Entry 4N41 (X-ray diffraction, 2.25 A resolution); this record covers chains A and C of the 3 polymer chains in the assembly.

Chain A:
Protein: Argonaute
Source organism: Thermus thermophilus
Reference sequence: Q746M7 (Q746M7_THET2); residues 1-685 here = UniProt positions 1-685
Chain sequence (685 residues; each row starts with the number of its first residue):
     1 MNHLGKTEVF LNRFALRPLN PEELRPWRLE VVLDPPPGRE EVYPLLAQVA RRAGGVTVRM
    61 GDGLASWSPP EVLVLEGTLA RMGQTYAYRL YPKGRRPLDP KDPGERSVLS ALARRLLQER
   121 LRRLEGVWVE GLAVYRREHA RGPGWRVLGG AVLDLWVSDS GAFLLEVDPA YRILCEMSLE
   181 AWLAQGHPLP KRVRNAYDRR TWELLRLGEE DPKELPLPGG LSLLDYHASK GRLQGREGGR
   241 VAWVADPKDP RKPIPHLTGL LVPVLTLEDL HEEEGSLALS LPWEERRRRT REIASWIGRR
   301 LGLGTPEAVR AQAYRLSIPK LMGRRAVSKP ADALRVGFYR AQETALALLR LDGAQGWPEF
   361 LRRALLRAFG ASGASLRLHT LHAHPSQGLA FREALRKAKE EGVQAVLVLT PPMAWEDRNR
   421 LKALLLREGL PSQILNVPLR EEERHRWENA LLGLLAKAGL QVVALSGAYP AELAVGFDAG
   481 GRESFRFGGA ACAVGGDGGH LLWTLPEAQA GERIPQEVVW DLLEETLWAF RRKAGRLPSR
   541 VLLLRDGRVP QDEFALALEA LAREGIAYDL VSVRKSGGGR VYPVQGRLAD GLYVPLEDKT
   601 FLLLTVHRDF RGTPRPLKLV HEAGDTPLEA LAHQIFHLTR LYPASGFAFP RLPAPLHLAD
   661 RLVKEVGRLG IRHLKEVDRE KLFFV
Disordered / not traced: 1-4, 36-43, 215-222, 231-233, 274-276, 497
Ion coordination: Mg2+: Val-685 (shared with DT1(C), DA3(C) of chain C)
Swiss-Prot annotation at these positions:
  - active site: Asp-478, Glu-512, Asp-546, Asp-660
  - binding site (Mn(2+)): Asp-478, Asp-546, Asp-660, Val-685
  - mutagenesis: Arg-172 (R172A: Reduced cleavage of target RNA; further decreased when associated with A-548), Tyr-197 (Y197A: No change in cleavage of target RNA; when associated with 226-AHASKGA-232), Tyr-226 to Arg-232 (No change in cleavage of target RNA), Arg-232 (R232A: No change in cleavage of target RNA), Arg-418 to Lys-422 (No cleavage of target RNA), Lys-422 (K422A: No cleavage of target RNA), Lys-457 (K457A: No cleavage of target RNA; when associated with 418-ANRLA-422), Asp-478 (D478A: No cleavage of target RNA. No cleavage of tDNA, no DNA associates with TtAgo in E.coli; when associated with A-546 ...), Glu-512 (E512A: No cleavage of tDNA), Asp-546 (D546A: No cleavage of target RNA. No cleavage of tDNA, no DNA associates with TtAgo in E.coli; when associated with A-478 ...), Arg-548 (R548A: Poor cleavage of target RNA), Asp-660 (D660A: Poor cleavage of target RNA. No cleavage of tDNA)
Reported in the primary citation:
  - conformationally variable residues (loop rearrangement): Glu-512

Chain C:
Molecule: 21-nt DNA strand
Sequence (21 nucleotides; row label = number of the first residue in the row; note: 5 numbers in that range are skipped by the numbering (no residue carries them; nothing is unmodelled there)):
     1 TGAGGTAGTA GGT
    19 TGTATAGT
Disordered / not traced: 19, 22-26
Ion coordination: Mg2+: DT1, DA3 (shared with Val-685(A) of chain A)

How chain A and chain C interact:
Pairs across the interface - 70 pairs, chain A then chain C:
  Ala-170(A) / DG8(C)  phosphate contact
  Tyr-171(A) / DG8(C)  hydrogen bond to the phosphate
  Tyr-171(A) / DT9(C)  phosphate contact
  Arg-172(A) / DT9(C)  salt bridge to the phosphate
  Arg-172(A) / DA10(C)  salt bridge to the phosphate
  Ile-173(A) / DG8(C)  phosphate contact
  Ile-173(A) / DT9(C)  hydrogen bond to the phosphate
  Arg-192(A) / DA10(C)  sugar contact
  Arg-194(A) / DA10(C)  salt bridge to the phosphate
  Asn-195(A) / DT21(C)  phosphate contact
  Tyr-197(A) / DT21(C)  hydrogen bond to the phosphate
  Thr-201(A) / DA10(C)  phosphate contact
  Thr-201(A) / DG11(C)  phosphate contact
  His-227(A) / DT21(C)  hydrogen bond to the phosphate
  Ile-254(A) / DT21(C)  sugar contact
  Pro-255(A) / DT21(C)  phosphate contact
  His-256(A) / DT21(C)  phosphate contact
  Val-264(A) / DT9(C)  phosphate contact
  Val-264(A) / DA10(C)  sugar contact
  Leu-265(A) / DT9(C)  sugar contact
  Thr-266(A) / DT9(C)  sugar contact
  Leu-267(A) / DA7(C)  base contact
  Leu-267(A) / DG8(C)  sugar contact
  Leu-279(A) / DA7(C)  sugar contact
  Leu-279(A) / DG8(C)  sugar contact
  Ser-280(A) / DA7(C)  sugar contact
  Arg-286(A) / DA7(C)  salt bridge to the phosphate
  Pro-412(A) / DT1(C)  base contact
  Met-413(A) / DT1(C)  hydrogen bond to the base
  Trp-415(A) / DT1(C)  base contact
  Arg-418(A) / DT1(C)  salt bridge to the phosphate
  Lys-422(A) / DT1(C)  salt bridge to the phosphate
  Ser-432(A) / DT1(C)  phosphate contact
  Gln-433(A) / DT1(C)  hydrogen bond to the phosphate
  Ile-434(A) / DT1(C)  hydrogen bond to the phosphate
  Ile-434(A) / DG2(C)  sugar contact
  Leu-435(A) / DG2(C)  phosphate contact
  Asn-436(A) / DT1(C)  base contact
  Asn-436(A) / DG2(C)  hydrogen bond to the phosphate
  His-445(A) / DG2(C)  base contact
  Arg-446(A) / DG2(C)  salt bridge to the phosphate
  Asn-449(A) / DG2(C)  hydrogen bond to the base
  Asn-449(A) / DA3(C)  hydrogen bond to the sugar
  Lys-457(A) / DT1(C)  salt bridge to the phosphate
  Glu-483(A) / DT13(C)  phosphate contact
  Arg-548(A) / DT13(C)  hydrogen bond to the base
  Arg-580(A) / DA7(C)  salt bridge to the phosphate
  Val-606(A) / DG5(C)  sugar contact
  Phe-610(A) / DG4(C)  base contact
  Arg-611(A) / DG5(C)  hydrogen bond to the sugar
  Arg-611(A) / DT6(C)  sugar contact
  Gly-612(A) / DA7(C)  phosphate contact
  Thr-613(A) / DT6(C)  sugar contact
  Thr-613(A) / DA7(C)  hydrogen bond to the phosphate
  Pro-614(A) / DT6(C)  phosphate contact
  Arg-615(A) / DT6(C)  hydrogen bond to the phosphate
  Tyr-642(A) / DG4(C)  phosphate contact
  Ala-644(A) / DA3(C)  sugar contact
  Ser-645(A) / DG4(C)  sugar contact
  Phe-647(A) / DG2(C)  base contact
  Ala-648(A) / DG4(C)  sugar contact
  Phe-649(A) / DG4(C)  phosphate contact
  Pro-650(A) / DG4(C)  phosphate contact
  Pro-650(A) / DG5(C)  phosphate contact
  Arg-651(A) / DG5(C)  hydrogen bond to the phosphate
  Arg-651(A) / DT6(C)  salt bridge to the phosphate
  His-657(A) / DG4(C)  salt bridge to the phosphate
  Arg-661(A) / DG4(C)  salt bridge to the phosphate
  Val-685(A) / DT1(C)  phosphate contact
  Val-685(A) / DA3(C)  phosphate contact
Other interface residues (no listed pair), chain A (62 interface residues in all): Trp-202, Pro-247, Lys-252, Leu-281, Ala-414, Ala-450, Leu-652
Other interface residues (no listed pair), chain C (14 interface residues in all): DG20

In short:
62 residues of chain A face 14 of chain C across their interface, with 15 hydrogen bonds and 12 salt bridges.
Polar pairs include Met-413(A)/DT1(C), Asn-449(A)/DG2(C) and Arg-548(A)/DT13(C). Curated annotation (UniProt)
lists 4 active-site residues, 4 Mn2+-binding residues and 20 mutagenesis sites on chain A. The paper reports
conformational variability at Glu-512(A).
Here chain A is Argonaute (Thermus thermophilus) and chain C is a 21-nt DNA strand. Entry 4N41 (Structure of
Thermus thermophilus Argonaute bound to guide DNA and 15-mer target DNA) was determined by X-ray diffraction
(same publication as 4KPY, 4N47, 4N76, 4NCA and 4NCB).
